PDB entry 8RC2 | electron microscopy, 3.10 A resolution | chains F and J of the 11 polymer chains in the assembly

Chain F:
Name: CRISPR type AFERR-associated protein Csf3
Source organism: Klebsiella pneumoniae
Reference sequence: A0A8G1XN67 (A0A8G1XN67_KLEPN); numbering as in UniProt (aligned over 1-235)
Amino-acid sequence (235 residues; numbered 1 to 235; the number before each row is that of its first residue):
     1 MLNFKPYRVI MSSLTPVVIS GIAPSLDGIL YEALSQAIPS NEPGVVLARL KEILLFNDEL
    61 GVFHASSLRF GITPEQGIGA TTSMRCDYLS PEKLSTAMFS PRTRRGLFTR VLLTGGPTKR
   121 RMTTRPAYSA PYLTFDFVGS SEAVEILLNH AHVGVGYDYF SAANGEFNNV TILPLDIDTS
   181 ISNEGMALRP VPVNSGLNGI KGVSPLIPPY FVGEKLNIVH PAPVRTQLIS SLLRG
Differences from the reference sequence: conflict Met84 (Val in A0A8G1XN67), Thr103 (Ile in A0A8G1XN67)
What the authors report for this chain:
  - binding site for Target Strand (TS)-DNA: Thr114, Lys119

Chain J:
Molecule: Non-Target Strand (NTS)-DNA
Sequence (60 nucleotides; numbered -11 to 48; the number before each row is that of its first residue; numbers below 1 keep their minus sign (DG-11 is residue -11)):
   -11 GAGGAGGCCA AGATCTCAAT TTCGTACAAG AAATCCTTTG AGATGAAGCT GGAGGGAGGG
Unresolved in the structure: -11 to -10, 9-48

Interface between chain F and chain J:
Pairs across the interface (8; chain F residue first):
  Arg102(F) - DG-6(J)  phosphate contact
  Arg102(F) - DG-5(J)  salt bridge to the phosphate
  Arg104(F) - DA-7(J)  base contact
  Arg104(F) - DG-6(J)  base contact
  Thr109(F) - DG-5(J)  phosphate contact
  Thr109(F) - DC-4(J)  phosphate contact
  Arg110(F) - DC-4(J)  salt bridge to the phosphate
  Arg110(F) - DC-3(J)  salt bridge to the phosphate
Interface residues without a listed pair, chain F (5 interface residues in all): Phe108

Summary:
The chain F/chain J interface involves 5 residues from each chain; the contacts include 3 salt bridges. Polar
contacts include Arg102(F)-DG-5(J), Arg110(F)-DC-4(J) and Arg110(F)-DC-3(J). From the paper: a binding site
for Target Strand (TS)-DNA at Thr114(F) and Lys119(F).
Here chain F is CRISPR type AFERR-associated protein Csf3 (Klebsiella pneumoniae) and chain J is Non-Target
Strand (NTS)-DNA. Entry 8RC2 (DNA bound type IV-A3 CRISPR effector complex from K. pneumoniae) was determined
by electron microscopy (same publication as 8RC3, 8RFJ, 8S35, 8S36 and 8S37).
